PDB entry 4JSW | X-ray diffraction, 1.90 A resolution | chain A

== Chain A ==
Name: Carbonic anhydrase 2
From: Homo sapiens
Notes: EC 4.2.1.1
Reference sequence: P00918 (CAH2_HUMAN); the author numbering skips numbers that UniProt does not, so the offset changes along the chain: 1-125 = UniProt 1-125; 127-261 = UniProt 126-260
Amino-acid sequence (260 residues; numbered 1 to 261; 1 number in that range is skipped by the numbering (no residue carries it; nothing is unmodelled there); the number before each row is that of its first residue):
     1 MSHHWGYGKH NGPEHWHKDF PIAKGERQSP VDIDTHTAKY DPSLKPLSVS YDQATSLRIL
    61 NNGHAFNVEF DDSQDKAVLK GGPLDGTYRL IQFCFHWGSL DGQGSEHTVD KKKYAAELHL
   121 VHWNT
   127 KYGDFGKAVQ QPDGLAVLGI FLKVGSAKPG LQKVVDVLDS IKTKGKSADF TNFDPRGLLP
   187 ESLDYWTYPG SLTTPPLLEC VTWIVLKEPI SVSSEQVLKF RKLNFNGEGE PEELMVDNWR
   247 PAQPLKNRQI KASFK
Unresolved in the structure: 1-3
Differences from the reference sequence: engineered mutation Cys94 (His in P00918)
Bound ions: Zn2+: Cys94, His96, His119
Swiss-Prot annotation at these positions:
  - active site: His64 (Proton donor/acceptor)
  - binding site (Zn(2+)): His96, His119
  - binding site (substrate): Thr199, Thr200
  - site: Tyr7 (Fine-tunes the proton-transfer properties of H-64), Asn62 (Fine-tunes the proton-transfer properties of H-64), Asn67 (Fine-tunes the proton-transfer properties of H-64), Gln92 (Involved in the binding of some activators, including histamine and L-histidine)
  - modified residue: Ser2 (N-acetylserine), Ser166 (Phosphoserine), Ser173 (Phosphoserine)
From the paper describing this entry:
  - Zn2+ coordination: Cys94, His96, His119
  - Zn2+ coordination through a water molecule: Thr199

== Overview ==
Cys94, His96 and His119 form the Zn2+ site. From UniProt: active-site residue His64, Zn2+-binding residues
His96 and His119 and substrate-binding residues Thr199 and Thr200. From the paper: Zn2+ coordination by Cys94,
His96 and His119; water-mediated Zn2+ coordination by Thr199.
Chain A is Carbonic anhydrase 2 (Homo sapiens); the structure, Human carbonic anhydrase II H94C, was
determined by X-ray diffraction (same publication as 4JS6, 4JSA, 4JSS and 4JSZ).
